Entry 1BMS (X-ray diffraction, 2.70 A resolution); this record covers chains A and C of the 3 polymer chains in the assembly.

== Chain A (and C) ==
Molecule: Bacteriophage MS2 capsid
Organism: Enterobacterio phage MS2
Notes: chain C of this document is another copy of the same molecule, construct and numbering; everything in this record applies to it too
UniProtKB: P03612 (COAT_BPMS2); residues 1-129 here = UniProt positions 1-129
Amino-acid sequence (129 residues; row label = number of the first residue in the row):
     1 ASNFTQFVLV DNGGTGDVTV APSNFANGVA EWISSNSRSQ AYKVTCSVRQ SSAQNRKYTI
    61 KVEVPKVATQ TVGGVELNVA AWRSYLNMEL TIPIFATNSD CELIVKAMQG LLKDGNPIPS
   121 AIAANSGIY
Construct notes: engineered mutation N78 (Pro in P03612)

== Interface between chain A and chain C ==
Contacting residue pairs - 19 pairs, chain A then chain C:
  S2(A) - A1(C)  hydrogen bond (side chain-backbone)
  F4(A) - A1(C)  hydrogen bond (backbone-backbone)
  A26(A) - F25(C)  hydrophobic
  A26(A) - G28(C)
  N27(A) - N27(C)
  N27(A) - G28(C)
  S35(A) - N98(C)  hydrogen bond
  N36(A) - N98(C)
  S37(A) - I94(C)
  S37(A) - F95(C)
  S37(A) - A96(C)
  S37(A) - T97(C)
  R38(A) - R56(C)
  R38(A) - I94(C)  hydrogen bond (backbone-backbone)
  S39(A) - I94(C)  hydrogen bond (backbone-backbone)
  S39(A) - F95(C)
  L77(A) - F95(C)  hydrophobic
  N78(A) - F95(C)  hydrogen bond (side chain-backbone)
  N78(A) - T97(C)
Also at the interface, not in a pair above, chain A (14 interface residues in all): T5, F25, V79

== In short ==
14 residues of chain A face 10 of chain C across their interface, with 6 hydrogen bonds. Among the polar pairs
are S2(A)-A1(C), S35(A)-N98(C) and N78(A)-F95(C).
Both chains are Bacteriophage MS2 capsid (Enterobacterio phage MS2). Entry 1BMS (Crystal structure of MS2
capsids with mutations in the subunit fg loop) was determined by X-ray diffraction, deposited together with
1MST.
